4DX7 - chains A and E of the 5 polymer chains in the assembly; structure by X-ray diffraction, 2.25 A resolution.

== Chain A ==
Molecule: Acriflavine resistance protein B
Source organism: Escherichia coli
UniProt: P31224 (ACRB_ECOLI); residue numbers follow UniProt; this construct covers 1-1049
Chain sequence (1057 residues; row label = number of the first residue in the row):
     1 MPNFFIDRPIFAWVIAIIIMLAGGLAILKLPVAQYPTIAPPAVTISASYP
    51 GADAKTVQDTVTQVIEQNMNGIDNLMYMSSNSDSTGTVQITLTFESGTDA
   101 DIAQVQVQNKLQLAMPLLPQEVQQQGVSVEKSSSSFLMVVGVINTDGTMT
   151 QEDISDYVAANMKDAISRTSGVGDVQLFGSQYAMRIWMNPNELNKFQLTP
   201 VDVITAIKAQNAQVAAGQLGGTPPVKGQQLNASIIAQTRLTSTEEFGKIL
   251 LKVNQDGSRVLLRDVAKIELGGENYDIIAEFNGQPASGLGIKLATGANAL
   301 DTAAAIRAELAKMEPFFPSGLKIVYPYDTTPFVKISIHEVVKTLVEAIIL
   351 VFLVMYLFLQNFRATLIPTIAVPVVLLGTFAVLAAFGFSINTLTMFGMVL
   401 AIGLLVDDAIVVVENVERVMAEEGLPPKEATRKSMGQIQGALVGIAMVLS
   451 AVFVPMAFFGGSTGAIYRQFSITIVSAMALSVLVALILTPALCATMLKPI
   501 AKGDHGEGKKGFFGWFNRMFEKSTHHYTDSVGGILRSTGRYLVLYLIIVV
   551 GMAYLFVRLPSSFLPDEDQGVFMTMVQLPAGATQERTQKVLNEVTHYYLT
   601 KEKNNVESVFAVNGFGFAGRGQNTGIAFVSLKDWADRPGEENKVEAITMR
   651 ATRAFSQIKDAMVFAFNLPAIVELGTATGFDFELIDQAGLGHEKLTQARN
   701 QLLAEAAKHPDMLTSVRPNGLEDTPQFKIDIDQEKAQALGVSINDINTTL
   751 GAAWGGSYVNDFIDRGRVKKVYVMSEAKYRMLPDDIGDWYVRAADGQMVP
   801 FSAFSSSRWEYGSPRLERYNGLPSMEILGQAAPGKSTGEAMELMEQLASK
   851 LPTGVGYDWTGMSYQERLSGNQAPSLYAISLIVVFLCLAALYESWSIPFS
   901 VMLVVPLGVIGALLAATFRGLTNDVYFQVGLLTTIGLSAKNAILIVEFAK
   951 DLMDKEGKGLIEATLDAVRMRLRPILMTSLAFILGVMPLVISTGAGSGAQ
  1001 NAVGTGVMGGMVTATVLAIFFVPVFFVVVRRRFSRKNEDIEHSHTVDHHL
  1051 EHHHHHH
Disordered / not traced: 1043-1057
Construct notes: expression tag (1050-1057)
What the authors report for this chain:
  - binding site for doxorubicin: S46, Q89, E130, Q176, F178, G179, I277, V612, F615, F666, T676, R717, N719, L828
  - conformationally variable residues (side-chain flip): Q176, F615
  - mutagenesis - G616N: decreased growth in response to erythromycin
  - mutagenesis - G616N: unchanged expression

== Chain E ==
Molecule: Darpin
Source organism: Synthetic construct
Notes: antibody fragment or engineered binder
Chain sequence (169 residues; numbered 1 to 169; the number before each row is that of its first residue):
     1 MRGSHHHHHHGSDLGKKLLEAARAGRDDEVRILMANGADVNAADVVGWTP
    51 LHLAAYWGHLEIVEVLLKNGADVNAYDTLGSTPLHLAAHFGHLEIVEVLL
   101 KNGADVNAKDDNGITPLHLAANRGHLEIVEVLLKYGADVNAQDKFGKTAF
   151 DISINNGNEDLAEILQKLN
Disordered / not traced: 1-14, 167-169

== Chain A / chain E interface ==
Pairs across the interface (27):
  D660(A) with K16(E), salt bridge
  D723(A) with R23(E), hydrogen bond (backbone-side chain); W57(E)
  F727(A) with L79(E), hydrophobic
  D732(A) with F145(E)
  E734(A) with K147(E), salt bridge
  S802(A) with K144(E), hydrogen bond (backbone-side chain)
  A803(A) with F145(E)
  F804(A) with F145(E)
  S805(A) with K144(E), hydrogen bond (backbone-side chain); F145(E)
  S806(A) with N112(E)
  S807(A) with L79(E); N112(E), hydrogen bond (backbone-side chain)
  R808(A) with L79(E); H89(E)
  W809(A) with V46(E); W48(E); D77(E); T78(E), hydrogen bond; L79(E)
  E810(A) with Y56(E)
  Y811(A) with R23(E); W48(E), hydrophobic; L53(E); Y56(E), hydrogen bond (backbone-side chain); W57(E), hydrophobic
Other interface residues (no listed pair), chain A (18 interface residues in all): E722, P725, K735
Other interface residues (no listed pair), chain E (19 interface residues in all): E20, D44, I114, R123

== Overview ==
Chain A and chain E form an interface of 18 and 19 residues respectively; the contacts include 6 hydrogen
bonds and 2 salt bridges. Polar contacts include D660(A)-K16(E), E734(A)-K147(E) and D723(A)-R23(E). The paper
reports a binding site for doxorubicin at S46(A), Q89(A) and E130(A) among others; G616N of chain A reduces
growth in response to erythromycin.
Chain A is Acriflavine resistance protein B (Escherichia coli) and chain E is Darpin (Synthetic construct);
the structure, Transport of drugs by the multidrug transporter AcrB involves an access and a deep binding
pocket ..., was determined by X-ray diffraction (same publication as 4DX5 and 4DX6).
